PDB entry 6B96 | X-ray diffraction, 1.88 A resolution | chain A

[Chain A]
Molecule: cGMP-dependent 3', 5'-cyclic phosphodiesterase
Organism: Homo sapiens
Notes: EC 3.1.4.17
UniProt: O00408 (PDE2A_HUMAN), isoform O00408-5; residues 578-919 here correspond to UniProt positions 322-663 (UniProt number = residue number - 256)
Amino-acid sequence (373 residues; each row starts with the number of its first residue):
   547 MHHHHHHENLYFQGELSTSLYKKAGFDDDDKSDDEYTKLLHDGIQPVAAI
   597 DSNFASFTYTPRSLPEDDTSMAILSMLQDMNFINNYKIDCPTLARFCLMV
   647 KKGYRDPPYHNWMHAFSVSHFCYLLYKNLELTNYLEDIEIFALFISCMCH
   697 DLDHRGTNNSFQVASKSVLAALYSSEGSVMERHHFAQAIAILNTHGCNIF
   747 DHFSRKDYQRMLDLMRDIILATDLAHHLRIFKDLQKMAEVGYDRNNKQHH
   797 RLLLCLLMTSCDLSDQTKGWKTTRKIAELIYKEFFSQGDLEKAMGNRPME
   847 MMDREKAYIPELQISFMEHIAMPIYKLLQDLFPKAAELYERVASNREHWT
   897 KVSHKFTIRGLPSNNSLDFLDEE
Disordered / not traced: 547-564, 573-581, 917-919
Differences from the reference sequence: expression tag (547-577)
Bound ions: Zn2+: His660, His696, Asp697, Asp808; Mg2+ near Asp697 (its only coordinating residue here)
Residues lining bound ligands: CZV (6-chloro-N-{1-[4-(trifluoromethyl)phenyl]cyclopropyl}-1H-pyrazolo[3,4-d]pyrimidin-4-amine): Tyr655, His656, Ala767, Thr768, Asp769, Leu770, His773, Thr805, Asp808, Leu809, Gln812, Ile826, Tyr827, Phe830, Gln859, Phe862, Ile866, Ile870

[Overview]
Bound to chain A: compound CZV. His660, His696, Asp697 and Asp808 form the Zn2+ site.
Chain A is cGMP-dependent 3', 5'-cyclic phosphodiesterase (Homo sapiens); the structure, Crystal Structure of
PDE2 in complex with compound 16, was determined by X-ray diffraction together with 6B97 and 6B98 from the
same study.
